1IWB - chains L and E of the 6 polymer chains in the assembly; structure by X-ray diffraction, 1.85 A resolution.

[Chain L]
Protein: DIOL DEHYDRATASE alpha chain
Source organism: Klebsiella oxytoca
Notes: EC 4.2.1.28
UniProt: Q59470 (Q59470_KLEOX); residues 1-554 here = UniProt positions 1-554
Sequence (554 residues; numbered 1 to 554; the number before each row is that of its first residue):
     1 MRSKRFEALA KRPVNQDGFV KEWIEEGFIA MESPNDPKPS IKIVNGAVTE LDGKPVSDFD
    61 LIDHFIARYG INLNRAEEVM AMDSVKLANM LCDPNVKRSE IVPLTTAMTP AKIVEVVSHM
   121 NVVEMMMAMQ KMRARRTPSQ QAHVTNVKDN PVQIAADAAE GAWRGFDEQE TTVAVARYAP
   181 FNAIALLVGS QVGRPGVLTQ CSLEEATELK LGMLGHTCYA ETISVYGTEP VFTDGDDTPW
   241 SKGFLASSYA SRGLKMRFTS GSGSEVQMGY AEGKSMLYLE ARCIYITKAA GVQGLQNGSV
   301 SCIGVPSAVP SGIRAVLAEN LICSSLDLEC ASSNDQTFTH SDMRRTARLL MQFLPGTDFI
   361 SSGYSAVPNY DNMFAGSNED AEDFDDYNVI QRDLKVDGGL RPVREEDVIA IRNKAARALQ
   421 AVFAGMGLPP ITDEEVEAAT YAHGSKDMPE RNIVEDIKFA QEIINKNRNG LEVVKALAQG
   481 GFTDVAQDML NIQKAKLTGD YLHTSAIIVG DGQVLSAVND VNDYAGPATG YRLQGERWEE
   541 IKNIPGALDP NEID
Not modelled in the structure: 552-554
Bound ions: K+ site 1: Gln141, Glu170, Glu221, Gln296, Ser362; K+ site 2: Leu203, Glu205, Glu208, Thr222; K+ site 3: Gly261, Ser264, Glu265, Glu280
Small-molecule neighbours: cobalamin (B12): Thr172, Val173, Ala174, Ala176, Ser202, Leu203, Glu204, Glu205, Thr222, Ser224, Tyr226, Asp234, Gly235, Gln267, Met268, Ser301, Cys302, Gln336, Met373, Phe374, Ala375

[Chain E]
Protein: DIOL DEHYDRATASE beta chain
Source organism: Klebsiella oxytoca
Notes: EC 4.2.1.28
UniProt: Q59471 (Q59471_KLEOX); residues 1-224 here = UniProt positions 1-224
Sequence (224 residues; numbered 1 to 224; the number before each row is that of its first residue):
     1 MEINEKLLRQ IIEDVLSEMK GSDKPVSFNA PAASAAPQAT PPAGDGFLTE VGEARQGTQQ
    61 DEVIIAVGPA FGLAQTVNIV GIPHKSILRE VIAGIEEEGI KARVIRCFKS SDVAFVAVEG
   121 NRLSGSGISI GIQSKGTTVI HQQGLPPLSN LELFPQAPLL TLETYRQIGK NAARYAKRES
   181 PQPVPTLNDQ MARPKYQAKS AILHIKETKY VVTGKNPQEL RVAL
Not modelled in the structure: 1-45, 223-224
Small-molecule neighbours: cobalamin (B12): Asp112, Val113, Ala114, Lys135, Thr137, Leu148, Asn150, Leu153, Pro155, Gln156, Ala157, Pro158, Asn188, Ala192, Arg193, Tyr196, Gln197, Ser200

[Chain L / chain E interface]
Contacting residue pairs - 64 pairs, chain L then chain E:
  Gly18(L) - Pro194(E)  hydrogen bond (backbone-backbone)
  Trp23(L) - Ile202(E)  hydrophobic
  Trp23(L) - Ile205(E)  hydrophobic
  Glu26(L) - Ile205(E)
  Glu26(L) - Lys209(E)  salt bridge
  Phe28(L) - Ile202(E)  hydrophobic
  Val147(L) - Thr186(E)  hydrogen bond (backbone-side chain)
  Ala174(L) - Thr186(E)
  Val175(L) - Pro183(E)  hydrophobic
  Arg177(L) - Leu151(E)  hydrogen bond (side chain-backbone)
  Arg177(L) - Glu152(E)
  Arg177(L) - Tyr175(E)  hydrogen bond
  Glu204(L) - Pro146(E)
  Glu204(L) - Leu148(E)
  Asp234(L) - Ser110(E)  hydrogen bond
  Asp234(L) - Asp112(E)
  Asp234(L) - Phe115(E)
  Gly235(L) - Leu148(E)
  Asp236(L) - Phe115(E)
  Asp236(L) - Pro147(E)
  Asp236(L) - Leu148(E)
  Val266(L) - Ile205(E)
  Gln267(L) - Gln197(E)  hydrogen bond
  Gln267(L) - Ser200(E)
  Gln267(L) - Ala201(E)
  Gln267(L) - His204(E)  hydrogen bond (backbone-side chain)
  Met268(L) - His204(E)
  Gly269(L) - Ile205(E)
  Tyr270(L) - Thr208(E)
  Tyr270(L) - Val211(E)
  Ser301(L) - Arg193(E)  hydrogen bond (backbone-side chain)
  Ser301(L) - Gln197(E)  hydrogen bond (backbone-side chain)
  Cys302(L) - Gln197(E)
  Ile303(L) - Arg193(E)
  Ile303(L) - Gln197(E)  hydrogen bond (backbone-side chain)
  Gly304(L) - Gln197(E)  hydrogen bond (backbone-side chain)
  Gly304(L) - Ala198(E)
  Val305(L) - Gln197(E)
  Gln336(L) - Arg193(E)  hydrogen bond
  Thr337(L) - Gln190(E)  hydrogen bond (side chain-backbone)
  Thr337(L) - Met191(E)
  Thr337(L) - Arg193(E)  hydrogen bond (backbone-side chain)
  Thr337(L) - Pro194(E)
  Phe338(L) - Pro194(E)
  Thr339(L) - Met191(E)
  Thr339(L) - Pro194(E)
  His340(L) - Met191(E)
  His340(L) - Pro194(E)
  His340(L) - Lys195(E)  hydrogen bond
  Asn369(L) - Gln190(E)
  Tyr370(L) - Asn188(E)  hydrogen bond (backbone-side chain)
  Tyr370(L) - Gln190(E)
  Asn372(L) - Asn188(E)  hydrogen bond (backbone-side chain)
  Phe374(L) - Arg193(E)  hydrogen bond (backbone-side chain)
  Ala375(L) - Gln156(E)
  Ala375(L) - Asn188(E)
  Ala375(L) - Gln190(E)
  Ala375(L) - Arg193(E)  hydrogen bond (backbone-side chain)
  Gly376(L) - Gln190(E)
  Gly376(L) - Arg193(E)  hydrogen bond (backbone-side chain)
  Ile453(L) - Gln182(E)
  Ile453(L) - Pro183(E)
  Val454(L) - Ser180(E)
  Val454(L) - Gln182(E)
Other interface residues (no listed pair), chain L (43 interface residues in all): Gln16, Asp17, Val20, Thr207, Thr233, Ala308, Met373, Ile457
Other interface residues (no listed pair), chain E (34 interface residues in all): Ser111, Ser149, Pro181, Asp189

[Summary]
43 residues of chain L and 34 residues of chain E are in contact; the contacts include 20 hydrogen bonds and 1
salt bridge. Among the polar pairs are Glu26(L)-Lys209(E), Val147(L)-Thr186(E) and Arg177(L)-Leu151(E).
Cobalamin is bound between chain L and chain E.
Chain L is DIOL DEHYDRATASE alpha chain and chain E is DIOL DEHYDRATASE beta chain, both from Klebsiella
oxytoca; the structure, Crystal structure of diol dehydratase, was determined by X-ray diffraction.
